Entry 1QH1 (X-ray diffraction, 1.60 A resolution); this record covers chains A and B of the 4 polymer chains in the assembly.

[Chain A]
Molecule: Protein (nitrogenase molybdenum iron protein)
Organism: Klebsiella pneumoniae
Notes: EC 1.18.6.1
UniProt: P00466 (NIFD_KLEPN); residues 1-478 here correspond to UniProt positions 3-480 (UniProt number = residue number + 2)
Chain sequence (478 residues; numbered 1 to 478; the number before each row is that of its first residue):
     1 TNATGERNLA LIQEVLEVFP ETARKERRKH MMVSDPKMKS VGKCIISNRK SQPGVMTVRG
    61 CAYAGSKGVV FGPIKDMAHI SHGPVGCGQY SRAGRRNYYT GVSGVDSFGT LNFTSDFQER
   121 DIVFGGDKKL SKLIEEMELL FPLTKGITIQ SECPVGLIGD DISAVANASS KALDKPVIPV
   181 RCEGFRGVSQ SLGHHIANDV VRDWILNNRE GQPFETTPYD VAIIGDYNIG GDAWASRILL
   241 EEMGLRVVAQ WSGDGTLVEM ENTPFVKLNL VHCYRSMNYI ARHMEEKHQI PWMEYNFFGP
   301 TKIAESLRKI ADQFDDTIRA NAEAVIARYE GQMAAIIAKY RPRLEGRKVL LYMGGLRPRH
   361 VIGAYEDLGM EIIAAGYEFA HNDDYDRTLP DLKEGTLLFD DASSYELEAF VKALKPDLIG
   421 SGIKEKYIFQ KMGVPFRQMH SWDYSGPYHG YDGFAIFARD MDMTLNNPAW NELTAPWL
Sequence notes: conflict V85 (Ala87 in P00466), G94 (Glu96 in P09772)
Metal / ion sites: fe(8)-S(7) cluster Fe: C61, C87, C153 (shared with C68(B), C93(B), C151(B), S186(B) of chain B); fe-mo-s cluster Fe near C273 (its only coordinating residue here)
Residues lining bound ligands:
  - fe-mo-s cluster (CFM): V69, R95, H194, Y227, I229, C273, R275, S276, M353, G354, G355, L356, R357, P358, F379, M439, H440
  - fe(8)-S(7) cluster (CLF): C61, Y63, P84, V85, G86, C87, Y90, E152, C153, G184
  - 3-hydroxy-3-carboxy-adipic acid (HCA): A64, R95, Q190, G422, I423, K424, Q438, H440
UniProt features mapped onto this chain:
  - binding site ([8Fe-7S] cluster): C61, C87, C153
  - binding site ([7Fe-Mo-9S-C-homocitryl] cluster): C273, H440

[Chain B]
Molecule: Protein (nitrogenase molybdenum iron protein)
Organism: Klebsiella pneumoniae
Notes: EC 1.18.6.1
UniProt: P09772 (NIFK_KLEPN); residues 1-519 here correspond to UniProt positions 2-520 (UniProt number = residue number + 1)
Chain sequence (519 residues; numbered 1 to 519; the number before each row is that of its first residue):
     1 SQTIDKINSC YPLFEQDEYQ ELFRNKRQLE EAHDAQRVQE VFAWTTTAEY EALNFRREAL
    61 TVDPAKACQP LGAVLCSLGF ANTLPYVHGS QGCVAYFRTY FNRHFKEPIA CVSDSMTEDA
   121 AVFGGNNNMN LGLQNASALY KPEIIAVSTT CMAEVIGDDL QAFIANAKKD GFVDSSIAVP
   181 HAHTPSFIGS HVTGWDNMFE GFAKTFTADY QGQPGKLPKL NLVTGFETYL GNFRVLKRMM
   241 EQMAVPCSLL SDPSEVLDTP ADGHYRMYSG GTTQQEMKEA PDAIDTLLLQ PWQLLKSKKV
   301 VQEMWNQPAT EVAIPLGLAA TDELLMTVSQ LSGKPIADAL TLERGRLVDM MLDSHTWLHG
   361 KKFGLYGDPD FVMGLTRFLL ELGCEPTVIL SHNANKRWQK AMNKMLDASP YGRDSEVFIN
   421 CDLWHFRSLM FTRQPDFMIG NSYGKFIQRD TLAKGKAFEV PLIRLGFPLF DRHHLHRQTT
   481 WGYEGAMNIV TTLVNAVLEK LDSDTSQLGK TDYSFDLVR
Metal / ion sites: fe(8)-S(7) cluster Fe: C68, C93, C151, S186 (shared with C61(A), C87(A), C153(A) of chain A); Mg2+ site 1: K106, E107 (shared with 2 residues of chain D); Mg2+ site 2: D349, D353 (shared with 2 residues of chain D); Mg2+ site 3 near D407 (its only coordinating residue here)
Residues lining bound ligands: fe(8)-S(7) cluster (CLF): C68, P70, S90, G92, C93, Y96, F97, T150, C151, S186
UniProt features mapped onto this chain:
  - binding site ([8Fe-7S] cluster): C68, C93, C151, S186

[Chain A / chain B interface]
Residue-residue contacts - 197 pairs, chain A then chain B:
  V18(A) - A138(B)
  F19(A) - L139(B)  hydrophobic
  P20(A) - Q134(B)
  P20(A) - N135(B)
  P20(A) - A138(B)
  A23(A) - N135(B)
  S51(A) - Q91(B)  hydrogen bond
  S51(A) - S115(B)  hydrogen bond
  Q52(A) - N135(B)
  P53(A) - S113(B)
  P53(A) - D114(B)
  P53(A) - N128(B)
  P53(A) - L131(B)
  P53(A) - G132(B)
  P53(A) - N135(B)  hydrogen bond (backbone-side chain)
  G54(A) - V112(B)
  G54(A) - S113(B)  hydrogen bond (backbone-backbone)
  G54(A) - D114(B)
  G54(A) - G132(B)
  G54(A) - A136(B)
  G54(A) - Y140(B)
  V55(A) - N135(B)
  V55(A) - L139(B)  hydrophobic
  V55(A) - Y140(B)  hydrogen bond (backbone-side chain)
  M56(A) - R98(B)
  M56(A) - A110(B)  hydrophobic
  M56(A) - C111(B)
  M56(A) - V112(B)  hydrophobic
  M56(A) - Y140(B)
  T57(A) - Q91(B)
  T57(A) - R98(B)
  R59(A) - Q91(B)
  R59(A) - A95(B)
  G60(A) - Q91(B)
  C61(A) - G92(B)
  Y63(A) - Y96(B)
  A64(A) - Y96(B)
  K75(A) - E30(B)  salt bridge
  P84(A) - S186(B)
  V85(A) - P64(B)  hydrophobic
  V85(A) - A67(B)
  V85(A) - C68(B)
  G86(A) - C68(B)
  Q89(A) - P64(B)  hydrogen bond (side chain-backbone)
  Q89(A) - K66(B)  hydrogen bond (side chain-backbone)
  Q89(A) - Y100(B)
  Q89(A) - Y443(B)
  Y90(A) - A67(B)
  Y90(A) - C68(B)  hydrogen bond
  Y90(A) - L71(B)
  Y90(A) - Y96(B)  hydrophobic
  Y90(A) - F97(B)  hydrophobic
  Y90(A) - Y100(B)  hydrophobic
  S91(A) - Y96(B)
  R92(A) - D63(B)  salt bridge
  R92(A) - Y443(B)
  R92(A) - F446(B)
  G94(A) - R103(B)  hydrogen bond (backbone-side chain)
  R96(A) - C10(B)
  Y98(A) - C10(B)
  V102(A) - V38(B)  hydrophobic
  S103(A) - R449(B)  hydrogen bond
  V105(A) - V38(B)
  V105(A) - V41(B)  hydrophobic
  V105(A) - F42(B)  hydrophobic
  D106(A) - V38(B)
  L111(A) - V62(B)  hydrophobic
  L111(A) - D63(B)
  L111(A) - W424(B)  hydrophobic
  N112(A) - T61(B)
  N112(A) - V62(B)
  N112(A) - D63(B)  hydrogen bond (backbone-backbone)
  N112(A) - P64(B)
  F113(A) - T61(B)
  F113(A) - V62(B)  hydrophobic
  T114(A) - T61(B)  hydrogen bond (backbone-backbone)
  D116(A) - T61(B)
  D116(A) - K66(B)  salt bridge
  F117(A) - F187(B)
  Q118(A) - K66(B)
  Q118(A) - F187(B)
  E119(A) - F187(B)  hydrogen bond (backbone-backbone)
  E119(A) - I188(B)
  I122(A) - F187(B)  hydrophobic
  K129(A) - A59(B)
  K132(A) - A59(B)
  L133(A) - A59(B)
  L133(A) - L60(B)  hydrophobic
  E136(A) - R57(B)
  E136(A) - E58(B)  hydrogen bond (side chain-backbone)
  E136(A) - A59(B)  hydrogen bond (side chain-backbone)
  E136(A) - L60(B)  hydrogen bond (side chain-backbone)
  M137(A) - L60(B)  hydrophobic
  L139(A) - W44(B)
  L140(A) - Y50(B)  hydrogen bond (backbone-side chain)
  L140(A) - L53(B)  hydrophobic
  L140(A) - N54(B)
  L140(A) - R57(B)
  F141(A) - W424(B)  hydrophobic
  P142(A) - W44(B)
  L143(A) - H33(B)  hydrogen bond (backbone-side chain)
  L143(A) - R37(B)
  L143(A) - V41(B)  hydrophobic
  K145(A) - E30(B)
  K145(A) - E31(B)  hydrogen bond (side chain-backbone)
  K145(A) - H33(B)
  C153(A) - S90(B)  hydrogen bond
  P154(A) - C151(B)
  L157(A) - M152(B)  hydrophobic
  L157(A) - V155(B)  hydrophobic
  I158(A) - V155(B)  hydrophobic
  F185(A) - T117(B)
  F185(A) - E118(B)  hydrogen bond (backbone-backbone)
  F185(A) - M152(B)  hydrophobic
  R186(A) - E118(B)
  G187(A) - T117(B)
  V188(A) - Q91(B)
  S189(A) - Q91(B)
  R209(A) - E31(B)  salt bridge
  G230(A) - C10(B)
  G230(A) - F14(B)
  G231(A) - F14(B)
  W234(A) - F14(B)  hydrophobic
  W234(A) - Y19(B)
  W234(A) - L22(B)
  W234(A) - F23(B)  hydrophobic
  A235(A) - Y19(B)
  R237(A) - L22(B)
  R237(A) - K26(B)
  R237(A) - L29(B)
  I238(A) - E18(B)
  I238(A) - Y19(B)
  I238(A) - L22(B)  hydrophobic
  E241(A) - L22(B)
  R246(A) - L29(B)
  V247(A) - L29(B)
  Q250(A) - K26(B)
  D254(A) - K26(B)  salt bridge
  T256(A) - E30(B)
  V258(A) - L29(B)
  V258(A) - E30(B)
  V258(A) - E31(B)
  E259(A) - K26(B)  salt bridge
  E259(A) - L29(B)
  E259(A) - E30(B)
  Q332(A) - S1(B)
  Q332(A) - Q2(B)  hydrogen bond (side chain-backbone)
  A335(A) - I4(B)
  I336(A) - I4(B)  hydrophobic
  K339(A) - I4(B)
  Y340(A) - I7(B)
  S404(A) - Y140(B)
  Y405(A) - L139(B)
  Y405(A) - Y140(B)  hydrogen bond (backbone-side chain)
  E408(A) - Y265(B)
  I423(A) - T99(B)
  I423(A) - N102(B)
  I423(A) - R103(B)
  K424(A) - A95(B)
  K424(A) - R98(B)
  K424(A) - T99(B)
  K424(A) - N102(B)
  Y427(A) - N102(B)
  Y427(A) - K106(B)
  Y427(A) - E107(B)
  Y427(A) - P108(B)
  I428(A) - P108(B)  hydrophobic
  I428(A) - Y265(B)  hydrophobic
  K431(A) - E107(B)  salt bridge
  K431(A) - P108(B)
  K431(A) - T259(B)  hydrogen bond (side chain-backbone)
  K431(A) - A261(B)
  K431(A) - D262(B)
  K431(A) - G263(B)  hydrogen bond (backbone-backbone)
  K431(A) - H264(B)  hydrogen bond (backbone-backbone)
  M432(A) - G263(B)
  M432(A) - Y265(B)  hydrophobic
  S445(A) - C10(B)
  G446(A) - S9(B)
  G446(A) - C10(B)  hydrogen bond (backbone-backbone)
  P447(A) - C10(B)
  P447(A) - L13(B)  hydrophobic
  P447(A) - F14(B)
  D452(A) - S1(B)  hydrogen bond (side chain-backbone)
  D452(A) - Q2(B)  hydrogen bond (backbone-side chain)
  D452(A) - Y19(B)  hydrogen bond
  A455(A) - Q2(B)
  A455(A) - I7(B)
  I456(A) - Q2(B)
  I456(A) - I7(B)  hydrophobic
  I456(A) - N8(B)
  I456(A) - S9(B)
  R459(A) - I7(B)
  R459(A) - S9(B)  hydrogen bond
  L473(A) - A261(B)
  L473(A) - D262(B)
  L473(A) - G263(B)
Also at the interface, not in a pair above, chain A (107 interface residues in all): V58, C87, T100, G104, T110, S115, G184, V248, S403, G433
Also at the interface, not in a pair above, chain B (96 interface residues in all): N25, R56, A65, L84, M116, A121, I156, G189, P260, M267, H392

[Summary]
107 residues of chain A face 96 of chain B across their interface, with 31 hydrogen bonds and 7 salt bridges.
Polar contacts include K75(A)-E30(B), R92(A)-D63(B) and D116(A)-K66(B). Fe(8)-S(7) cluster is bound between
chain A and chain B.
Here chain A is Protein (nitrogenase molybdenum iron protein) and chain B is Protein (nitrogenase molybdenum
iron protein), both from Klebsiella pneumoniae. Entry 1QH1 (Nitrogenase mofe protein from klebsiella
pneumoniae, phenosafranin oxidized state) was determined by X-ray diffraction together with 1QGU and 1QH8 from
the same study.
